7S63 - chains A and C of the 4 polymer chains in the assembly; structure by electron microscopy, 4.12 A resolution (low resolution: residue-level contacts below are approximate; hydrogen-bond / salt-bridge calls are withheld).

[Chain A (and C)]
Protein: Alpha 2-Macroglobulin
From: Xenopus laevis
Notes: chain C of this document is another copy of the same molecule, construct and numbering; everything in this record applies to it too
UniProtKB: A0A1L8FIE8 (A0A1L8FIE8_XENLA); residue numbers follow UniProt; this construct covers 1-1441
Chain sequence (1441 residues; row label = number of the first residue in the row):
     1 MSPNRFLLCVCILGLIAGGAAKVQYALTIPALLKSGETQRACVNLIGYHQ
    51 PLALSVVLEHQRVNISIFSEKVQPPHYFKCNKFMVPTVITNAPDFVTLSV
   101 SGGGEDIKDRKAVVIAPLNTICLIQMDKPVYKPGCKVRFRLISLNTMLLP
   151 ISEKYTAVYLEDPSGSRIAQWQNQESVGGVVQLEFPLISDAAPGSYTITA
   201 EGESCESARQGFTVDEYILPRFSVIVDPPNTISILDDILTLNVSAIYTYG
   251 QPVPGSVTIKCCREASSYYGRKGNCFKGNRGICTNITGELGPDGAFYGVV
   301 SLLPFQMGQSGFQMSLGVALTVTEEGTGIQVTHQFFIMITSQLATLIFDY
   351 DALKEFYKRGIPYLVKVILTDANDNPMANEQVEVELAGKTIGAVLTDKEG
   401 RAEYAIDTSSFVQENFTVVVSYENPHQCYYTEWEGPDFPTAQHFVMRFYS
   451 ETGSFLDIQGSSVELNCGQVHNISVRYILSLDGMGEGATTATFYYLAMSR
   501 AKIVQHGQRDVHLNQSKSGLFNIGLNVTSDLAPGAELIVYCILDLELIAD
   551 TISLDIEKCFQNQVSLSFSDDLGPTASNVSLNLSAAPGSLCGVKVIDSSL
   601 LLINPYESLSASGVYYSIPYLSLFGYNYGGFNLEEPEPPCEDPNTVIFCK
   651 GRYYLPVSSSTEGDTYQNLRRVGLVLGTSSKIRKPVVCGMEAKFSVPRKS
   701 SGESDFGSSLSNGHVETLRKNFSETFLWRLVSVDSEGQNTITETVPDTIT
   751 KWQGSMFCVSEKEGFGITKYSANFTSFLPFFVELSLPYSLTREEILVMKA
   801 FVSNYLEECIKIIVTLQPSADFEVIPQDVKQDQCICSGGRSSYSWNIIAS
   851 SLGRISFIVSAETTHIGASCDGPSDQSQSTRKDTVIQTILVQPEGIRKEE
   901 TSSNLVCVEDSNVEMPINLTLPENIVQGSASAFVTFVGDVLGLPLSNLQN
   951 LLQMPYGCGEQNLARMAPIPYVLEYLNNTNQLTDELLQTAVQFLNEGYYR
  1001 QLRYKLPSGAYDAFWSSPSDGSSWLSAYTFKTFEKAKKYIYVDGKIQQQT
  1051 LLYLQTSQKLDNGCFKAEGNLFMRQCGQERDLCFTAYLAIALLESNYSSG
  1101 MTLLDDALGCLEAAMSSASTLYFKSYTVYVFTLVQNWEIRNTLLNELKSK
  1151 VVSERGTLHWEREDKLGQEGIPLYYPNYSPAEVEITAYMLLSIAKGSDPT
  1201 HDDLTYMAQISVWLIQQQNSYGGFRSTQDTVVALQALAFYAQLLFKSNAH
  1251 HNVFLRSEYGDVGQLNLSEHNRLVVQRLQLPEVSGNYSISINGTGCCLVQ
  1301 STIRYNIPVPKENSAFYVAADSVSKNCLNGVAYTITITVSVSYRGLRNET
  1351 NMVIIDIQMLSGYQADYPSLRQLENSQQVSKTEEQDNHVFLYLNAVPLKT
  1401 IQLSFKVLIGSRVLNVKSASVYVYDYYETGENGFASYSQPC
Disordered / not traced: 1-21
Disulfides: Cys42-Cys80, Cys122-Cys205, Cys262-Cys283, Cys467-Cys559, Cys591-Cys758, Cys640-Cys688, Cys809-Cys836, Cys1327-Cys1441
Covalent attachments: N-acetylglucosamine (NAG) linked to Asn64, Asn81, Asn242, Asn285, Asn415, Asn472, Asn526, Asn578, Asn721, Asn773, Asn918, Asn977, Asn1096, Asn1266, Asn1286, Asn1292, Asn1348

[Interface between chain A and chain C]
Contacting residue pairs (38; chain A residue first):
  Tyr268(A) - Tyr430(C)
  Arg271(A) - Pro425(C)
  Arg271(A) - Gln427(C)
  Lys272(A) - Glu423(C)
  Lys272(A) - Asn424(C)
  Lys272(A) - Pro425(C)
  Lys272(A) - Asp437(C)
  Lys272(A) - Phe438(C)
  Gly273(A) - Tyr429(C)
  Asn274(A) - Tyr429(C)
  Asn274(A) - Tyr430(C)
  Cys275(A) - Gln427(C)
  Cys275(A) - Cys428(C)
  Phe276(A) - Gly308(C)
  Lys277(A) - Gly308(C)
  Gly278(A) - Gly308(C)
  Gly308(A) - Phe276(C)
  Gly308(A) - Lys277(C)
  Gly308(A) - Gly278(C)
  Gln309(A) - Lys277(C)
  Gln309(A) - Asn279(C)
  Ser310(A) - Lys277(C)
  Ser310(A) - Ser310(C)
  Tyr422(A) - Lys272(C)
  Glu423(A) - Lys272(C)
  Asn424(A) - Lys272(C)
  Pro425(A) - Arg271(C)
  Pro425(A) - Lys272(C)
  Gln427(A) - Arg271(C)
  Gln427(A) - Lys272(C)
  Gln427(A) - Cys275(C)
  Cys428(A) - Cys275(C)
  Tyr429(A) - Gly273(C)
  Tyr429(A) - Asn274(C)
  Tyr430(A) - Tyr268(C)
  Tyr430(A) - Asn274(C)
  Tyr430(A) - Lys277(C)
  Asp437(A) - Lys272(C)
Other interface residues (no listed pair), chain A (24 interface residues in all): His426, Thr431, Phe438
Other interface residues (no listed pair), chain C (24 interface residues in all): Gln309, His426, Thr431

[In short]
Chain A and chain C each contribute 24 residues to their interface. Covalently linked N-acetylglucosamine: at
Asn64(A), Asn81(A), Asn242(A), Asn285(A), Asn415(A) and Asn472(A) and 11 more.
Chain A and chain C are both Alpha 2-Macroglobulin (Xenopus laevis); the structure, Native-form oocyte/egg
Alpha-2-Macroglobulin (A2Moo) tetramer, was determined by electron microscopy, deposited together with 7S62
and 7S64.
